PDB entry 3DNU | X-ray diffraction, 1.54 A resolution | chain A

[Chain A]
Molecule: Protein hipA
From: Escherichia coli
Reference sequence: P23874 (HIPA_ECOLI); numbering as in UniProt (aligned over 1-440)
Sequence (440 residues; numbered 1 to 440; the number before each row is that of its first residue):
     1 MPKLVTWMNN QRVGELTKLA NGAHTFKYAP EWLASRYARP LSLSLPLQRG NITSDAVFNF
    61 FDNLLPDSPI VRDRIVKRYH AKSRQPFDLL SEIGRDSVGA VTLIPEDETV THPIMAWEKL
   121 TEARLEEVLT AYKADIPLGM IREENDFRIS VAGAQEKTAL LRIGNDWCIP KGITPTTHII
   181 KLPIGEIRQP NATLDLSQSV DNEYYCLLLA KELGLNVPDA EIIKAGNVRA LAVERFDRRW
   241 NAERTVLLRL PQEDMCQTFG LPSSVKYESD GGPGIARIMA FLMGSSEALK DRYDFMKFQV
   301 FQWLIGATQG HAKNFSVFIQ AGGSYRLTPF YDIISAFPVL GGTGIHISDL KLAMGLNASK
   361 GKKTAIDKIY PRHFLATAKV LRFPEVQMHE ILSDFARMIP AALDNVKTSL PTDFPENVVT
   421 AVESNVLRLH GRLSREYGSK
Unresolved in the structure: 1, 110-113, 135-145, 185-195, 438-440
Sequence notes: engineered mutation Gln309 (Asp in P23874)
Modified positions: Mse1, Mse140 (selenomethionine); Mse8, Mse115, Mse255, Mse279, Mse283, Mse296, Mse354, Mse388, Mse398 (selenomethionine; parent Met)
Swiss-Prot annotation at these positions:
  - DNA-binding region: Lys379 to Arg382
  - binding site (ATP): Ala152 to Lys157, Lys181, Glu234 to Phe236, His311 to Asn314, Tyr331, Asp332
  - modified residue: Ser150 (Phosphoserine)
  - mutagenesis: Gly22 (G22S: Loss of toxicity, does not confer high persistence. Single mutation has decreased affinity for HipB-operator ...), Pro86 (P86L: High levels of persister cells formed which survive better than wild-type in ampicillin or ciprofloxacin, decreased affinity for HipB-operator), Asp88 (D88N: Loss of toxicity, still confers high levels of persister cells. Decreased affinity for HipB-operator), Ser150 (S150A: No phosphorylation; cells grow normally), Asp291 (D291A: Retains toxicity and high persistence but not cold-sensitive. Loss of toxicity, high levels of persister cells and cold sensitivity, decreased affinity for HipB; in hipA7 ...), Asp332 (D332Q: Loss of autophosphorylation; cells grow normally)
Reported in the primary citation:
  - conformationally variable residues (order/disorder transition): Ala152 to Glu156, Gly185 to Asp195

[In short]
UniProt lists a DNA-binding region, 16 ATP-binding residues and 6 mutagenesis sites. From the paper:
conformational variability at Ala152 and Gly185.
Chain A is Protein hipA (Escherichia coli); the structure, structure of MDT protein, was determined by X-ray
diffraction, deposited together with 3HZI, 3FBR, 3DNT and 3DNV.
